Entry 4IQX (X-ray diffraction, 2.50 A resolution); this record covers chains A and B of the 3 polymer chains in the assembly.

# Chain A
Molecule: 3D polymerase
From: Foot-and-mouth disease virus - type C
Reference sequence: Q9QCE4 (Q9QCE4_9PICO); residues 1-470 here correspond to UniProt positions 1858-2327 (UniProt number = residue number + 1857)
Sequence (481 residues; each row starts with the number of its first residue):
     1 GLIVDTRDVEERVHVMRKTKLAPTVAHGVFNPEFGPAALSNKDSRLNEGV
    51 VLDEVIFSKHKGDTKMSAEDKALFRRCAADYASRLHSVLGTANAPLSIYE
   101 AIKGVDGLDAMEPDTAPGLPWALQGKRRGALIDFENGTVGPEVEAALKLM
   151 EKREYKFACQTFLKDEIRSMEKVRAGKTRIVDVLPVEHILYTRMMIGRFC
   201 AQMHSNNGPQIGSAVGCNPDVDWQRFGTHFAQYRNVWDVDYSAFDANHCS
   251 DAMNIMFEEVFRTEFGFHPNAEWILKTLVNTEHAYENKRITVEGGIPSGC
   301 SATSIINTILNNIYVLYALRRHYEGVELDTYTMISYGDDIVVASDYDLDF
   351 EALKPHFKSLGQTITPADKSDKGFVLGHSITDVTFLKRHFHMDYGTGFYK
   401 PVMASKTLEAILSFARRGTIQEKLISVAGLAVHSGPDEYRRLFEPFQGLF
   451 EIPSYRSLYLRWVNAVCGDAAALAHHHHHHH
Not modelled in the structure: 477-481
Construct notes: engineered mutation Ser44 (Pro1901 in Q9QCE4), Ser169 (Pro2026 in Q9QCE4), Ile296 (Met2153 in Q9QCE4); expression tag (471-481)
Reported in the primary citation:
  - mutagenesis - P44S/P169S/M296I, P44S: decreased binding to heteropolymeric RNA
  - mutagenesis - P44S/P169S/M296I, M296I: decreased growth in response to absence of R
  - mutagenesis - P44S/P169S/M296I: increased growth in response to presence of R
  - mutagenesis - P44S/P169S/M296I: increased growth in response to 5000 muM
  - conformationally variable residues (loop rearrangement, side-chain flip): Met16 to Lys18, Ser298, Gly299, Cys300, Ser301
  - contacts within the chain: Arg17-Asn41, Arg17-Tyr285
  - binding site for the 7-nt RNA strand (chain B): Met16, Phe162, Val181, Val183
  - mutagenesis - P44S/P169S/M296I, P44S: decreased catalytic activity on poly(rU) synthesis
  - mutagenesis - P44S: decreased catalytic activity on VPg-uridylylation
  - mutagenesis - P44S: abolished catalytic activity on RMP opposite C
  - mutagenesis - P44S (5+/-1%): decreased catalytic activity on sym/sub-AU
  - mutagenesis - P44S: unchanged growth in response to absence of R
  - mutagenesis - P44S: abolished catalytic activity on sym/sub-AC

# Chain B
Molecule: 7-nt RNA strand
Sequence (7 nucleotides; row label = number of the first residue in the row):
   903 AUGGGCC

# How chain A and chain B interact
Contacting residue pairs (40; chain A residue first):
  Met16(A) - A903(B)  sugar contact
  Lys20(A) - A903(B)  hydrogen bond to the phosphate
  Gly107(A) - G907(B)  phosphate contact
  Leu108(A) - G907(B)  phosphate contact
  Asp109(A) - G907(B)  hydrogen bond to the phosphate
  Glu112(A) - G905(B)  phosphate contact
  Thr115(A) - U904(B)  phosphate contact
  Thr115(A) - G905(B)  hydrogen bond to the phosphate
  Ala116(A) - U904(B)  hydrogen bond to the phosphate
  Arg128(A) - U904(B)  phosphate contact
  Arg128(A) - G905(B)  salt bridge to the phosphate
  Phe162(A) - A903(B)  sugar contact
  Lys164(A) - A903(B)  hydrogen bond to the base
  Lys164(A) - U904(B)  hydrogen bond to the base
  Asp165(A) - A903(B)  hydrogen bond to the base
  Val181(A) - A903(B)  base contact
  Val181(A) - U904(B)  sugar contact
  Val183(A) - U904(B)  sugar contact
  Ile189(A) - G905(B)  sugar contact
  Arg193(A) - G906(B)  salt bridge to the phosphate
  His204(A) - G906(B)  phosphate contact
  His204(A) - G907(B)  salt bridge to the phosphate
  Val215(A) - G906(B)  sugar contact
  Gly216(A) - G907(B)  hydrogen bond to the sugar
  Gly216(A) - C908(B)  phosphate contact
  Cys217(A) - G907(B)  sugar contact
  Cys217(A) - C908(B)  sugar contact
  Asn218(A) - C908(B)  hydrogen bond to the sugar
  Asn218(A) - C909(B)  hydrogen bond to the phosphate
  Ser298(A) - G905(B)  base contact
  Gly299(A) - U904(B)  sugar contact
  Gly299(A) - G905(B)  sugar contact
  Cys300(A) - G905(B)  hydrogen bond to the sugar
  Ser301(A) - G905(B)  hydrogen bond to the sugar
  Ser301(A) - G906(B)  hydrogen bond to the phosphate
  Ala302(A) - G905(B)  sugar contact
  Ser304(A) - G905(B)  base contact
  Tyr336(A) - G906(B)  hydrogen bond to the base
  Tyr336(A) - G907(B)  sugar contact
  Arg416(A) - A903(B)  base contact
Also at the interface, not in a pair above, chain A (33 interface residues in all): Asp114, Pro219, Thr303, Ser426

# In short
33 residues of chain A and 7 residues of chain B are in contact, with 14 hydrogen bonds and 3 salt bridges.
Among the polar pairs are Lys164(A)-A903(B), Lys164(A)-U904(B) and Asp165(A)-A903(B). The paper reports a
binding site for the 7-nt RNA strand (chain B) at Met16(A), Phe162(A) and Val181(A) among others;
P44S/P169S/M296I and P44S of chain A reduce binding to heteropolymeric RNA.
Here chain A is 3D polymerase (Foot-and-mouth disease virus - type C) and chain B is a 7-nt RNA strand. Entry
4IQX (Mutant P44S P169S M296I of Foot-and-mouth disease Virus RNA-dependent RNA polymerase) was determined by
X-ray diffraction, deposited together with 3NL0, 3NKY and 3NMA.
